3F5W - chains B and C of the 3 polymer chains in the assembly; structure by X-ray diffraction, 3.30 A resolution.

Chain B:
Name: Antibody light chain
From: Mus musculus
Notes: antibody fragment or engineered binder
Chain sequence (212 residues; each row starts with the number of its first residue):
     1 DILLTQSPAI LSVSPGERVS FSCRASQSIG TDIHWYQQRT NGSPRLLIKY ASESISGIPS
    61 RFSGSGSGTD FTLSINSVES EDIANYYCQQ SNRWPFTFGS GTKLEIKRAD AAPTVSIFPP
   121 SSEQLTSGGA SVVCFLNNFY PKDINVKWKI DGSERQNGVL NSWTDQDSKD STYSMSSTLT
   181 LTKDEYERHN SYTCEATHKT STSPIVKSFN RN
Disulfides: Cys23-Cys88, Cys134-Cys194

Chain C:
Name: Voltage-gated potassium channel
From: Streptomyces lividans
UniProtKB: P0A334 (KCSA_STRLI); numbering as in UniProt (aligned over 21-124)
Chain sequence (104 residues; row label = number of the first residue in the row):
    21 GSALQWRAAG AATVLLVIVL LAGSYLAVLA ERGAPGAQLI TYPRALWWSV ETATTVGYGD
    81 LYPVTLWGRC VAVVVMVAGI TSFGLVTAAL ATWFVGQEQQ QQGQ
Not modelled in the structure: 21-29, 118-124
Construct notes: engineered mutation Gln25 (His in P0A334), Cys90 (Leu in P0A334), Gln117 (Arg in P0A334), Gln120 (Glu in P0A334), Gln121 (Arg in P0A334), Gln122 (Arg in P0A334), Gln124 (His in P0A334)
UniProt features mapped onto this chain:
  - motif: Thr75 to Asp80 (Selectivity filter)
  - mutagenesis: Glu71 (E71A: Prevents channel inactivation)
Metal / ion sites: K+ site 1 near Thr75 (its only coordinating residue here); K+ site 2 near Gly77 (its only coordinating residue here)

How chain B and chain C interact:
Residue-residue contacts (16; chain B residue first):
  Asp32(B) with Arg64(C), salt bridge
  Ser91(B) with Arg64(C)
  Asn92(B) with Gln58(C)
  Arg93(B) with Gly56(C), hydrogen bond (side chain-backbone); Ala57(C); Gln58(C); Ile60(C)
  Trp94(B) with Arg52(C); Gly53(C); Ala54(C); Pro55(C); Gly56(C), hydrogen bond (backbone-backbone); Ala57(C), hydrogen bond (backbone-backbone); Ile60(C)
  Phe96(B) with Arg52(C); Ile60(C), hydrophobic
Also at the interface, not in a pair above, chain B (7 interface residues in all): Asp1
Also at the interface, not in a pair above, chain C (10 interface residues in all): Thr61

Summary:
7 residues of chain B face 10 of chain C across their interface; the contacts include 3 hydrogen bonds and 1
salt bridge. Among the polar pairs are Asp32(B)-Arg64(C), Arg93(B)-Gly56(C) and Trp94(B)-Gly56(C). From
UniProt: one mutagenesis site on chain C.
Here chain B is Antibody light chain (Mus musculus) and chain C is Voltage-gated potassium channel
(Streptomyces lividans). Entry 3F5W (KcsA Potassium channel in the open-inactivated state with 32 A opening at
T112) was determined by X-ray diffraction.
